Entry 7VW9 (X-ray diffraction, 2.05 A resolution); this record covers chain A.

# Chain A
Protein: PBP1
From: Helicoverpa armigera
UniProt: F5ANH9 (F5ANH9_HELAM); numbering as in UniProt (aligned over 27-170)
Sequence (147 residues; each row starts with the number of its first residue):
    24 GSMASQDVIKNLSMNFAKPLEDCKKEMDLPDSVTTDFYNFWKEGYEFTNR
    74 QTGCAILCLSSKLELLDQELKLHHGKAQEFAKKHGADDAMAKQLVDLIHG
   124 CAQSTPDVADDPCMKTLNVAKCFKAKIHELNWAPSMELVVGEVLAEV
Unresolved in the structure: 159-170
Construct notes: expression tag (24-26)
Cystine bridges: Cys-46/Cys-81, Cys-77/Cys-136, Cys-124/Cys-145
From the paper describing this entry:
  - conformationally variable residues (side-chain flip): His-96
  - contacts within the chain: Asp-90/His-96
  - mutagenesis - F39A, F146A: decreased binding to Z11-16:Ald (citing earlier work)

# Overview
From the paper: F39A and F146A reduce binding to Z11-16:Ald; conformational variability at His-96.
Chain A is PBP1 (Helicoverpa armigera); the structure, Helicoverpa armigera pheromone-binding protein PBP1 at
pH 5.5, was determined by X-ray diffraction together with 7VW8 and 7VWA from the same study.
